5E75 - chain A; structure by X-ray diffraction, 1.36 A resolution.

== Chain A ==
Molecule: SusD-like protein BACOVA_02651
From: Bacteroides ovatus (strain ATCC 8483 / DSM 1896 / JCM 5824 / NCTC 11153)
UniProt: A7LXT5 (SUSD_BACO1); residue numbers follow UniProt; this construct covers 28-546
Amino-acid sequence (519 residues; row label = number of the first residue in the row):
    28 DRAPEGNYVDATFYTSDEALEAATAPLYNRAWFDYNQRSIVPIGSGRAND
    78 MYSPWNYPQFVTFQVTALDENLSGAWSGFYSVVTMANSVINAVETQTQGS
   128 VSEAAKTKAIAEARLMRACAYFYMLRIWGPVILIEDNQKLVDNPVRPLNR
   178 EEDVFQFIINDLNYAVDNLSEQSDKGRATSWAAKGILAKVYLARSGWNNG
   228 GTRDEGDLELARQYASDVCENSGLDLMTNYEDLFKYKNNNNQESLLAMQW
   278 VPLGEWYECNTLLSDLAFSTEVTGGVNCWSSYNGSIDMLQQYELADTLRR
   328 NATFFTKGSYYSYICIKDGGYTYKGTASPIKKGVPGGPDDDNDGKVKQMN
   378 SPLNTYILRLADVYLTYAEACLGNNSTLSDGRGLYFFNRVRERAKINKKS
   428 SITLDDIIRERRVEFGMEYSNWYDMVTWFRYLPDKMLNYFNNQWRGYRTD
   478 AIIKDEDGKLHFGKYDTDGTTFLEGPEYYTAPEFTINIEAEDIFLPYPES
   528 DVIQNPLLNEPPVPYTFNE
Disordered / not traced: 28-39, 126
Reported in the primary citation:
  - mutagenesis - W82A/W283A/W306A, W306A: abolished binding to XyG
  - mutagenesis - W82A (4.9-fold): decreased binding to XyG
  - mutagenesis - W82A/W283A/W306A: decreased growth in response to XyG and XyGOs

== Summary ==
The paper reports that W82A/W283A/W306A and W306A abolish binding to XyG; W82A reduces binding to XyG.
Chain A is SusD-like protein BACOVA_02651 (Bacteroides ovatus (strain ATCC 8483 / DSM 1896 / JCM 5824 / NCTC
11153)); the structure, Crystal structure of Bacova_02651, was determined by X-ray diffraction, deposited
together with 5E76, 5E7G and 5E7H.
